Entry 9BUO (electron microscopy, 3.68 A resolution); this record covers chains B and D of the 8 polymer chains in the assembly.

# Chain B (and D)
Protein: Light-independent protochlorophyllide reductase subunit B
Organism: Cereibacter sphaeroides
Notes: EC 1.3.7.7; chain D of this document is another copy of the same molecule, construct and numbering; everything in this record applies to it too
Reference sequence: Q9Z5D9 (BCHB_CERS4); residues 1-534 here = UniProt positions 1-534
Amino-acid sequence (534 residues; numbered 1 to 534; the number before each row is that of its first residue):
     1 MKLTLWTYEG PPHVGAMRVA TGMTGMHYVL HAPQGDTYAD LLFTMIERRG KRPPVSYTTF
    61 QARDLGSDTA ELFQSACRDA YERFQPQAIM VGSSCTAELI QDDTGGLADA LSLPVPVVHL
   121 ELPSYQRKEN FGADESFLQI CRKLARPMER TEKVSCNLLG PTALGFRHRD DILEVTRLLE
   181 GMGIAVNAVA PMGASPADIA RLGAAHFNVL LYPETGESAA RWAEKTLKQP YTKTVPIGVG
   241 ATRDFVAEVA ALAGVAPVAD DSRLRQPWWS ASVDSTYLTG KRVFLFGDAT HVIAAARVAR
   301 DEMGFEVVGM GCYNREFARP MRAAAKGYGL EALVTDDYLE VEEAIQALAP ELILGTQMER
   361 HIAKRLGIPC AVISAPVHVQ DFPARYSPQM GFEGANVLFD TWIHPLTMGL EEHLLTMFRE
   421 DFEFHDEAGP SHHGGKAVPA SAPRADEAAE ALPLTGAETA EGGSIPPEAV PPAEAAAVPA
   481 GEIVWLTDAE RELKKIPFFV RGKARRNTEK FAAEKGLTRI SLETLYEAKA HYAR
Not modelled in the structure: 425-534 (chain D: 432-534)
Swiss-Prot annotation at these positions:
  - active site: Asp274 (Proton donor)
  - binding site ([4Fe-4S] cluster): Asp36
  - binding site (substrate): Gly409, Leu410
Metal / ion sites: 4Fe-4S cluster Fe near Asp36 (its only coordinating residue here)
Small-molecule neighbours:
  - Protochlorophyllide (PMR), molecule 1: Tyr38, Leu41, Leu42, Met45, Ile46, Val379
  - Protochlorophyllide (PMR), molecule 2: Asp274, Tyr277, Leu410
  - 4Fe-4S cluster (SF4): Pro33, Gln34, Gly35, Asp36, Cys95
What the authors report for this chain:
  - mutagenesis - H404A/M408A: abolished catalytic activity

# Chain B / chain D interface
Residue-residue contacts (51):
  Arg48(B) - Trp268(D)  hydrogen bond (backbone-side chain)
  Arg48(B) - Trp269(D)
  Arg48(B) - Ser272(D)
  Arg169(B) - Arg265(D)
  Leu173(B) - Arg263(D)
  Arg177(B) - Arg263(D)
  Arg263(B) - Leu173(D)
  Arg265(B) - Arg169(D)
  Arg265(B) - Ala384(D)
  Trp268(B) - Arg48(D)  hydrogen bond (side chain-backbone)
  Trp268(B) - Gly50(D)
  Trp269(B) - Glu47(D)
  Trp269(B) - Arg48(D)
  Trp269(B) - Phe382(D)
  Trp269(B) - Pro383(D)
  Trp269(B) - Ala384(D)  hydrophobic
  Ser272(B) - Arg48(D)
  Val273(B) - Met45(D)  hydrophobic
  Asp274(B) - Arg48(D)  salt bridge
  Val379(B) - Asp274(D)
  Gln380(B) - Glu411(D)
  Phe382(B) - Trp269(D)
  Pro383(B) - Trp269(D)
  Pro383(B) - Asp400(D)
  Ala384(B) - Arg265(D)
  Ala384(B) - Trp269(D)
  Ala384(B) - Asn396(D)
  Ala384(B) - Phe399(D)  hydrophobic
  Ala384(B) - Asp400(D)  hydrogen bond (backbone-side chain)
  Arg385(B) - Arg385(D)
  Arg385(B) - Tyr386(D)  hydrogen bond (side chain-backbone)
  Arg385(B) - Ser387(D)  hydrogen bond
  Arg385(B) - Glu393(D)
  Arg385(B) - Asn396(D)
  Arg385(B) - Val397(D)
  Arg385(B) - Asp400(D)  hydrogen bond (backbone-side chain)
  Arg385(B) - Thr401(D)
  Tyr386(B) - Arg385(D)  hydrogen bond (backbone-side chain)
  Tyr386(B) - Glu393(D)  hydrogen bond (backbone-side chain)
  Ser387(B) - Arg385(D)
  Glu393(B) - Arg385(D)
  Glu393(B) - Tyr386(D)  hydrogen bond (side chain-backbone)
  Asn396(B) - Ala384(D)
  Asn396(B) - Arg385(D)
  Val397(B) - Arg385(D)
  Asp400(B) - Pro383(D)
  Asp400(B) - Ala384(D)
  Asp400(B) - Arg385(D)
  His404(B) - Gln380(D)
  Thr407(B) - Gln380(D)
  Glu411(B) - His361(D)  salt bridge
Other interface residues (no listed pair), chain B (32 interface residues in all): Met45, Gly50, His361, Phe399, Thr401, Leu415
Other interface residues (no listed pair), chain D (32 interface residues in all): Arg49, Val273, His378, His404, Leu415

# Overview
The chain B/chain D interface involves 32 residues from each chain; the contacts include 9 hydrogen bonds and
2 salt bridges. Polar contacts include Asp274(B)-Arg48(D), Glu411(B)-His361(D) and Arg48(B)-Trp268(D). Bound
to chain B: 4Fe-4S cluster and Protochlorophyllide. The paper reports that H404A/M408A of chain B abolish
catalytic activity.
Chain B and chain D are both Light-independent protochlorophyllide reductase subunit B (Cereibacter
sphaeroides); the structure, CryoEM structure of DPOR in the presence of ADP-AlF3, was determined by electron
microscopy together with 9E7H, 9EFU, 8VQH, 8VQI and 8VQJ from the same study.
